Entry 7Y67 (electron microscopy, 2.80 A resolution); this record covers chains A and D of the 6 polymer chains in the assembly.

# Chain A
Name: Guanine nucleotide-binding protein G(i) subunit alpha-1
Source organism: Homo sapiens
UniProt: P63096 (GNAI1_HUMAN); residues 1-354 here = UniProt positions 1-354
Chain sequence (354 residues; row label = number of the first residue in the row):
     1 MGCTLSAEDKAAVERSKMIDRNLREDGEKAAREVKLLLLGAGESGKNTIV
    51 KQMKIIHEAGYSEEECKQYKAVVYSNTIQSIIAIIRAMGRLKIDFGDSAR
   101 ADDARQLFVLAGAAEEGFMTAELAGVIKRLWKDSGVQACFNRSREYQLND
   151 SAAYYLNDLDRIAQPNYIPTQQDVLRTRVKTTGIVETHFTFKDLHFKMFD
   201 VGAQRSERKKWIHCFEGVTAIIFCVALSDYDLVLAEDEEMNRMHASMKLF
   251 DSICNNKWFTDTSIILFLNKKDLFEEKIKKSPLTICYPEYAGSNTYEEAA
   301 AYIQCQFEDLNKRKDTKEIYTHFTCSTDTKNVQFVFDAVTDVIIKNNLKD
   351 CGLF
Disordered / not traced: 1-3, 56-182
Differences from the reference sequence: conflict Asn47 (Ser in P63096), Ala203 (Gly in P63096), Ala245 (Glu in P63096), Ser326 (Ala in P63096)
Swiss-Prot annotation at these positions:
  - region: Lys35 to Lys46, Thr48 (G1 motif), Asp173 to Thr181 (G2 motif), Phe196 to Gly202, Gln204, Arg205 (G3 motif), Ile265 to Asp272 (G4 motif), Thr324, Cys325, Thr327 to Thr329 (G5 motif)
  - binding site (GTP): Glu43 to Lys46, Thr48, Ser151, Leu175 to Thr181, Asp200 to Gly202, Gln204, Asn269 to Asp272
  - binding site (Mg(2+)): Thr181
  - modified residue: Arg178 (ADP-ribosylarginine), Gln204 (Deamidated glutamine), Cys351 (ADP-ribosylcysteine)
  - lipidation: Gly2 (N-myristoyl glycine), Cys3 (S-palmitoyl cysteine)
  - natural variant: Gly40 (G40C: In NEDHISB; G40R: In NEDHISB), Gly45 (G45D: In NEDHISB), Thr48 (T48I: In NEDHISB; T48K: In NEDHISB), Gln52 (Q52P: In NEDHISB), Ser75 (deletion: In NEDHISB; uncertain significance), Gln172 (deletion: In NEDHISB), Asp173 (D173V: In NEDHISB), Glu186 to Phe189 (deletion: In NEDHISB; uncertain significance), Cys224 (C224Y: In NEDHISB), Lys270 (K270N: In NEDHISB; K270R: In NEDHISB), Asp272 (D272G: In NEDHISB), Val332 (V332E: In NEDHISB; uncertain significance)
  - mutagenesis: Gly42 (G42R: Abolishes switch to an activated conformation and dissociation from beta and gamma subunits upon GTP binding. Abolishes interaction with RGS family members), Glu116 (E116L: Enhances interaction (inactive GDP-bound) with RGS14), Gln147 (Q147L: Enhances interaction (inactive GDP-bound) with RGS14)

# Chain D
Name: C5a anaphylatoxin chemotactic receptor 1
Source organism: Homo sapiens
UniProt: P21730 (C5AR1_HUMAN); residues 1-330 here = UniProt positions 1-330
Chain sequence (339 residues; row label = number of the first residue in the row):
     1 MDSFNYTTPDYGHYDDKDTLDLNTPVDKTSNTLRVPDILALVIFAVVFLV
    51 GVLGNALVVWVTAFEAKRTINAIWFLNLAVADFLSCLALPILFTSIVQHH
   101 HWPFGGAACSILPSLALLNMYASILLLATISADRFLLVFKPIWCQNFRGA
   151 GLAWIACAVAWGLALLLTIPSFLYRVVREEYFPPKVLCGVDYSHDKRRER
   201 AVAIVRLVLGFLWPLLTLTICYTFILLRTWSRRATRSTKTLKVVVAVVAS
   251 FFIFWLPYQVTGIMMSFLEPSSPTFLLLKKLDSLCVSFAYINCCINPIIY
   301 VVAGQGFQGRLRKSLPSLLRNVLTEESVVRHHHHHHHHH
Disordered / not traced: 1-31, 181-185, 315-339
Cystine bridges: Cys109-Cys188
Differences from the reference sequence: engineered mutation Ala116 (Ile in P21730); expression tag (331-339)
Swiss-Prot annotation at these positions:
  - region: Asp10 to Asp18 (Required for CHIPS binding), Asp21 to Ser30 (Involved in C5a binding)
  - modified residue: Tyr11 (Sulfotyrosine), Tyr14 (Sulfotyrosine), Ser314 (Phosphoserine), Ser317 (Phosphoserine), Ser327 (Phosphoserine)
  - glycosylation: Asn5 (N-linked (GlcNAc...) asparagine)
  - mutagenesis: Asp2 to Ser30 (Strongly impairs C5a binding (45,000-fold)), Asp2 to Leu22 (Impairs C5a binding. Strongly impairs C5a binding; when associated with A-27), Asp10 (D10A: Strongly impairs C5a binding; when associated with A-15; A-16; A-18 and A-21. Moderately impairs CHIPS binding. Strongly impairs CHIPS binding ...), Tyr11 (Y11F: Weakly impairs CHIPS binding. Loss of CHIPS binding; when associated with F-14), Gly12 (G12A: Moderately impairs CHIPS binding), Tyr14 (Y14F: Weakly impairs CHIPS binding. Strongly impairs CHIPS binding. Loss of CHIPS binding; when associated with F-11), Asp15 (D15A: Strongly impairs C5a binding; when associated with A-10; A-16; A-18 and A-21. Moderately impairs CHIPS binding. Strongly impairs CHIPS binding ...), Asp16 (D16A: Strongly impairs C5a binding; when associated with A-10; A-15; A-18 and A-21), Asp18 (D18A: Strongly impairs C5a binding; when associated with A-10; A-15; A-16 and A-21. Impairs CHIPS binding. Strongly impairs CHIPS binding ...), Asp21 (D21A: Strongly impairs C5a binding; when associated with A-10; A-15; A-16 and A-18), Asp27 (D27A: Strongly impairs C5a binding; when associated with 2-D--L-22 Del), Cys144 (C144S: Fails to homodimerize), 3 further mutagenesis entries in UniProt
What the authors report for this chain:
  - mutagenesis - I116A: increased signaling with C089 peptide
  - mutagenesis - I91A, W102A, S171A, D282E, Q305A: decreased signaling
  - mutagenesis - S171A: unchanged signaling

# How chain A and chain D interact
Pairs across the interface (29; chain A residue first):
  Arg32(A) - Gln145(D)
  Arg32(A) - Arg148(D)  hydrogen bond (side chain-backbone)
  Lys192(A) - Ile142(D)
  Asp193(A) - Ile142(D)
  Asp193(A) - Asn146(D)  hydrogen bond (backbone-side chain)
  Leu194(A) - Ile142(D)  hydrophobic
  Glu318(A) - Arg233(D)
  Glu318(A) - Ala234(D)
  Tyr320(A) - Ala234(D)
  Asp341(A) - Arg232(D)  salt bridge
  Ile344(A) - Val138(D)
  Ile344(A) - Pro141(D)  hydrophobic
  Ile344(A) - Thr235(D)
  Lys345(A) - Ala234(D)
  Leu348(A) - Val138(D)  hydrophobic
  Leu348(A) - Thr229(D)
  Asp350(A) - Asn71(D)
  Cys351(A) - Arg134(D)
  Cys351(A) - Leu137(D)  hydrophobic
  Gly352(A) - Lys239(D)  hydrogen bond (backbone-side chain)
  Gly352(A) - Ala303(D)
  Leu353(A) - Arg134(D)
  Leu353(A) - Ile225(D)  hydrophobic
  Leu353(A) - Lys239(D)
  Leu353(A) - Thr240(D)  hydrogen bond (backbone-side chain)
  Leu353(A) - Val243(D)  hydrophobic
  Phe354(A) - Thr235(D)
  Phe354(A) - Ser237(D)
  Phe354(A) - Lys239(D)
Other interface residues (no listed pair), chain A (22 interface residues in all): Ala31, Val34, Phe336, Thr340, Ile343, Asn347, Lys349
Other interface residues (no listed pair), chain D (24 interface residues in all): Gly149, Arg236, Val244, Gln305

# Overview
22 residues of chain A face 24 of chain D across their interface, with 4 hydrogen bonds and 1 salt bridge.
Polar pairs include Asp341(A)-Arg232(D), Arg32(A)-Arg148(D) and Asp193(A)-Asn146(D). The paper reports that
I91A, W102A and S171A of chain D, among others, reduce signaling; I116A of chain D increases signaling with
C089 peptide; 6 substitutions were tested in all.
Chain A is Guanine nucleotide-binding protein G(i) subunit alpha-1 and chain D is C5a anaphylatoxin
chemotactic receptor 1, both from Homo sapiens; the structure, Cryo-EM structure of C089-bound C5aR1(I116A)
mutant in complex with Gi protein, was determined by electron microscopy, deposited together with 7Y64, 7Y65
and 7Y66.
